6V44 - chains A and C of the 6 polymer chains in the assembly; structure by X-ray diffraction, 2.20 A resolution.

== Chain A (and C) ==
Name: Hemagglutinin HA1 chain
From: Influenza A virus (A/swine/Missouri/A01727926/2015(H4N6))
Notes: chain C of this document is another copy of the same molecule, construct and numbering; everything in this record applies to it too
UniProtKB: A0A140D8S6 (A0A140D8S6_9INFA); residues 0-327 here correspond to UniProt positions 16-343 (UniProt number = residue number + 16)
Chain sequence (332 residues; row label = number of the first residue in the row; numbers below 1 keep their minus sign (Ala-4 is residue -4)):
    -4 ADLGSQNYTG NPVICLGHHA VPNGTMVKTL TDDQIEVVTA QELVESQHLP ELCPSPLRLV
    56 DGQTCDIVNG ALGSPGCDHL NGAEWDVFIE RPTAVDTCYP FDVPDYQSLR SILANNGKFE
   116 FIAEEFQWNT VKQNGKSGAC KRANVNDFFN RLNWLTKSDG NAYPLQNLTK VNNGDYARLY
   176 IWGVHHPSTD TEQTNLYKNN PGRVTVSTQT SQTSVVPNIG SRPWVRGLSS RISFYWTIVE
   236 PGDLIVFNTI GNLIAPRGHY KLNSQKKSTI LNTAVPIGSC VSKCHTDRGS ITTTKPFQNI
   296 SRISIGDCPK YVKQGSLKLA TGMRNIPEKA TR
Unresolved in the structure: -4 to 2, 323-327
Construct notes: expression tag (-4 to -1)
Disulfide bonds: Cys48-Cys275, Cys60-Cys72, Cys93-Cys135, Cys279-Cys303
Covalent attachments: glycan linked to Asn162; N-acetylglucosamine (NAG) linked to Asn294
Reported in the primary citation:
  - post-translational modification sites: Asn162, Asn294
  - binding site for N-acetylglucosamine: Trp219
  - specificity-determining residues: Leu223, Ser225 (citing earlier work)

== Interface between chain A and chain C ==
Pairs across the interface (21; chain A residue first):
  Asp97(A) with Gln207(C)
  His181(A) with Gln207(C)
  Asn213(A) with Ser209(C)
  Ile214(A) with Arg198(C), hydrogen bond (backbone-side chain); Thr200(C)
  Gly215(A) with Asn243(C)
  Ser216(A) with Asn162(C); Ser202(C); Val241(C); Asn243(C)
  Arg217(A) with Thr200(C); Ser202(C); Gln207(C), hydrogen bond
  Pro218(A) with Ser202(C); Thr203(C); Gln204(C); Leu239(C), hydrophobic; Val241(C), hydrophobic
  Val220(A) with Gln204(C)
  Arg226(A) with Thr203(C); Gln204(C), hydrogen bond (side chain-backbone)
Also at the interface, not in a pair above, chain A (11 interface residues in all): Ser228
Also at the interface, not in a pair above, chain C (12 interface residues in all): Thr205

== Summary ==
11 residues of chain A face 12 of chain C across their interface, with 3 hydrogen bonds. Polar pairs include
Ile214(A)-Arg198(C), Arg217(A)-Gln207(C) and Arg226(A)-Gln204(C). Covalently linked N-acetylglucosamine: at
Asn294(A). From the paper: a binding site for N-acetylglucosamine at Trp219(A); specificity determinants
Leu223(A) and Ser225(A).
Both chains are Hemagglutinin HA1 chain (Influenza A virus (A/swine/Missouri/A01727926/2015(H4N6))). Entry
6V44 (The crystal structure of hemagglutinin from swine influenza virus A/swine/Missouri/A01727926/2015) was
determined by X-ray diffraction (same publication as 6V46, 6V47, 6V48 and 6V49).
